Entry 3J34 (electron microscopy, 8.60 A resolution (very low resolution: no residue pairs are listed; an interface is given only as per-side residue counts)); this record covers chains T and U of the 42 polymer chains in the assembly.

Chain T (and U):
Molecule: capsid protein
Organism: Human immunodeficiency virus 1
Notes: chain U of this document is another copy of the same molecule, construct and numbering; everything in this record applies to it too
UniProtKB: Q79791 (Q79791_9HIV1); residues 1-231 here correspond to UniProt positions 133-363 (UniProt number = residue number + 132)
Amino-acid sequence (231 residues; numbered 1 to 231; the number before each row is that of its first residue):
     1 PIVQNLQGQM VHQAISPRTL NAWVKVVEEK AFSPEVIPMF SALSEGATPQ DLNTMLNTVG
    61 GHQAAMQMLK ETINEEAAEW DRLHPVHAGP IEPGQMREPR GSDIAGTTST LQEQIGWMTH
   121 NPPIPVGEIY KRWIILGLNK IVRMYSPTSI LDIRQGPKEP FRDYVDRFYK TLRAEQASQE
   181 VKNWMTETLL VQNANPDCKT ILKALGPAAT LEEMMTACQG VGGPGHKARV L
Construct notes: engineered mutation Glu92 (Ala224 in Q79791)
Cystine bridges: Cys198-Cys218
From the paper describing this entry:
  - mutagenesis - I201D, A204D, L205D: decreased stability
  - mutagenesis - A204C: increased stability

Interface between chain T and chain U:
At this resolution (9 A) residue pairs are not listed: 27 residues of chain T and 25 of chain U lie at the interface.

In short:
27 residues of chain T face 25 of chain U across their interface. From the paper: I201D, A204D and L205D of
chain T reduce stability; A204C of chain T increases stability.
Chain T and chain U are both capsid protein (Human immunodeficiency virus 1); the structure, Structure of
HIV-1 Capsid Protein by Cryo-EM, was determined by electron microscopy (same publication as 3J4F, 3J3Q and
3J3Y).
